PDB entry 8P6J | X-ray diffraction, 2.32 A resolution | chains HHH and JJJ of the 5 polymer chains in the assembly

# Chain HHH
Molecule: collagen II-27 Toolkit peptide (JDM238)
Chain sequence (24 residues; row label = number of the first residue in the row):
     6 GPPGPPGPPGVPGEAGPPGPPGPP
Modified residues: Pro-8, Pro-11, Pro-14, Pro-17, Pro-23, Pro-26, Pro-29 (4-hydroxyproline; HYP)

# Chain JJJ
Molecule: collagen II-27 Toolkit peptide (JDM238)
Chain sequence (24 residues; numbered 66 to 89; the number before each row is that of its first residue):
    66 GPPGPPGPPGVPGEAGPPGPPGPP
Modified residues: Pro-68, Pro-71, Pro-74, Pro-77, Pro-83, Pro-86, Pro-89 (4-hydroxyproline; HYP)

# Chain HHH / chain JJJ interface
Residue-residue contacts (37):
  Pro-7(HHH) with Gly-66(JJJ)
  Gly-9(HHH) with Gly-66(JJJ); Pro-67(JJJ)
  Pro-10(HHH) with Gly-66(JJJ); Pro-68(JJJ); Gly-69(JJJ), hydrogen bond (backbone-backbone)
  Gly-12(HHH) with Gly-69(JJJ); Pro-70(JJJ)
  Pro-13(HHH) with Gly-69(JJJ); Pro-71(JJJ); Gly-72(JJJ), hydrogen bond (backbone-backbone)
  Pro-14(HHH) with Gly-72(JJJ)
  Gly-15(HHH) with Gly-72(JJJ); Pro-73(JJJ)
  Val-16(HHH) with Pro-74(JJJ); Gly-75(JJJ), hydrogen bond (backbone-backbone)
  Gly-18(HHH) with Gly-75(JJJ); Val-76(JJJ)
  Glu-19(HHH) with Pro-77(JJJ); Gly-78(JJJ), hydrogen bond (backbone-backbone)
  Gly-21(HHH) with Gly-78(JJJ); Glu-79(JJJ)
  Pro-22(HHH) with Ala-80(JJJ); Gly-81(JJJ), hydrogen bond (backbone-backbone)
  Pro-23(HHH) with Gly-81(JJJ)
  Gly-24(HHH) with Gly-81(JJJ); Pro-82(JJJ)
  Pro-25(HHH) with Gly-81(JJJ); Pro-83(JJJ); Gly-84(JJJ), hydrogen bond (backbone-backbone)
  Pro-26(HHH) with Gly-84(JJJ); Pro-85(JJJ)
  Gly-27(HHH) with Pro-83(JJJ)
  Pro-28(HHH) with Gly-84(JJJ); Pro-86(JJJ); Gly-87(JJJ), hydrogen bond (backbone-backbone)
  Pro-29(HHH) with Gly-87(JJJ)
Also at the interface, not in a pair above, chain HHH (23 interface residues in all): Pro-8, Pro-11, Pro-17, Ala-20

# In short
The interface between chain HHH and chain JJJ involves 23 residues on one side and 22 on the other; the
contacts include 7 hydrogen bonds. The backbones hydrogen-bond at Pro-10(HHH)/Gly-69(JJJ),
Pro-13(HHH)/Gly-72(JJJ) and Val-16(HHH)/Gly-75(JJJ).
Both chains are collagen II-27 Toolkit peptide (JDM238). Entry 8P6J (Structure of the hypervariable region of
Streptococcus pyogenes M3 protein in complex with a collagen peptide) was determined by X-ray diffraction.
